7SJ9 - chains A and M of the 14 polymer chains in the assembly; structure by electron microscopy, 3.80 A resolution.

Chain A:
Molecule: Tubulin alpha-1B chain
Source organism: Homo sapiens
UniProt: P68363 (TBA1B_HUMAN); numbering as in UniProt; present here: 1-37, 43-451
Sequence (457 residues; row label = number of the first residue in the row; note: 2 numbers in that range are skipped by the numbering (no residue carries them; nothing is unmodelled there); a row labelled like 37A-37H holds insertion residues (37A, then the next letters in order)):
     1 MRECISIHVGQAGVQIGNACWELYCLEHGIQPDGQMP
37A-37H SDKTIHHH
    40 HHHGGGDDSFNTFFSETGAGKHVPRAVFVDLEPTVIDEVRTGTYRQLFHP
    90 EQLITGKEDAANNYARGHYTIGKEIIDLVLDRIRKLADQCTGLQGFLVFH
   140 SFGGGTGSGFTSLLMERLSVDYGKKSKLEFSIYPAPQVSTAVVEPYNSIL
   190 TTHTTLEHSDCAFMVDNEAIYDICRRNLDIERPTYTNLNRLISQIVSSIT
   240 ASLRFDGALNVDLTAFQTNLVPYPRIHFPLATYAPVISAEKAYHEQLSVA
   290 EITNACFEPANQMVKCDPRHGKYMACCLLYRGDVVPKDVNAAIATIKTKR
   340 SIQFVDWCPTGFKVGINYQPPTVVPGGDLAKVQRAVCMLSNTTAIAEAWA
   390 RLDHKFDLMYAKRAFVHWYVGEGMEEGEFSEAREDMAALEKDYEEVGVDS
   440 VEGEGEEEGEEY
Not modelled in the structure: 37A-37H, 43-46, 442-451
Construct notes: insertion (37F-37H, 40-42); engineered mutation Ala254 (Glu in P68363)
UniProt features mapped onto this chain:
  - motif: Met1 to Cys4 (MREC motif)
  - binding site (GTP): Gly10, Gln11, Ala12, Gln15, Glu71, Ala99, Ser140, Gly143, Gly144, Thr145, Gly146, Thr179, Glu183, Asn206, Tyr224, Asn228, Leu252
  - binding site (Mg(2+)): Glu71
  - site: Tyr451 (Involved in polymerization)
  - modified residue: Lys37C (N6,N6,N6-trimethyllysine), Ser48 (Phosphoserine), Ser232 (Phosphoserine), Tyr282 (3'-nitrotyrosine), Arg339 (Omega-N-methylarginine), Ser439 (Phosphoserine), Glu443 (5-glutamyl polyglutamate), Glu445 (5-glutamyl polyglutamate), Tyr451 (3'-nitrotyrosine)
  - cross-link (Glycyl lysine isopeptide (Lys-Gly)): Lys326 (interchain with G-Cter in ubiquitin), Lys370 (interchain with G-Cter in ubiquitin)
Residues lining bound ligands:
  - GTP (guanosine-5'-triphosphate), molecule 1: Gly10, Gln11, Ala12, Gln15, Asp69, Glu71, Asp98, Ala99, Ala100, Asn101, Ser140, Gly142, Gly143, Gly144, Thr145, Gly146, Ile171, Thr179, Glu183, Asn206, Tyr224, Leu227, Asn228
  - GTP, molecule 2: Ala247, Leu248, Asn249, Asp251
Reported in the primary citation:
  - mutagenesis - E254A: abolished catalytic activity on GTP
  - mutagenesis - E254A: increased binding to Microtubule-associated protein RP/EB family member 3 (chain M)

Chain M:
Molecule: Microtubule-associated protein RP/EB family member 3
Source organism: Homo sapiens
UniProt: Q9UPY8 (MARE3_HUMAN); residue numbers follow UniProt; this construct covers 1-281
Sequence (281 residues; each row starts with the number of its first residue):
     1 MAVNVYSTSVTSENLSRHDMLAWVNDSLHLNYTKIEQLCSGAAYCQFMDM
    51 LFPGCVHLRKVKFQAKLEHEYIHNFKVLQAAFKKMGVDKIIPVEKLVKGK
   101 FQDNFEFIQWFKKFFDANYDGKDYNPLLARQGQDVAPPPNPGDQIFNKSK
   151 KLIGTAVPQRTSPTGPKNMQTSGRLSNVAPPCILRKNPPSARNGGHETDA
   201 QILELNQQLVDLKLTVDGLEKERDFYFSKLRDIELICQEHESENSPVISG
   251 IIGILYATEEGFAPPEDDEIEEHQQEDQDEY
Not modelled in the structure: 132-281
UniProt features mapped onto this chain:
  - modified residue (Phosphoserine): Ser162, Ser176
  - mutagenesis: Tyr226 (Y226A: Loss of localization of CAMSAP2 stretches to the Golgi apparatus; when associated with A-234), Glu234 (E234A: Loss of localization of CAMSAP2 stretches to the Golgi apparatus; when associated with A-226)

How chain A and chain M interact:
Pairs across the interface (16; chain A residue first):
  Arg308(A) with Lys83(M), hydrogen bond (backbone-side chain)
  Lys336(A) with Lys76(M), hydrogen bond (backbone-side chain)
  Thr337(A) with Gln79(M), hydrogen bond (backbone-side chain); Glu94(M)
  Lys338(A) with Lys76(M), hydrogen bond (backbone-side chain); Gln79(M)
  Arg339(A) with Gln79(M); Asp88(M); Ile90(M)
  Ile341(A) with Lys76(M), hydrogen bond (backbone-side chain)
  Gln342(A) with Lys76(M), hydrogen bond (side chain-backbone); Gln79(M); Ala80(M)
  Asp345(A) with Lys60(M)
  Ser439(A) with Lys60(M)
  Glu441(A) with Arg59(M)
Interface residues without a listed pair, chain A (11 interface residues in all): His309
Interface residues without a listed pair, chain M (10 interface residues in all): Val93

In short:
The interface between chain A and chain M involves 11 residues on one side and 10 on the other; the contacts
include 6 hydrogen bonds. Polar pairs include Arg308(A)-Lys83(M), Lys336(A)-Lys76(M) and Thr337(A)-Gln79(M).
From the paper: E254A of chain A abolishes catalytic activity on GTP; E254A of chain A increases binding to
Microtubule-associated protein RP/EB family member 3 (chain M).
Here chain A is Tubulin alpha-1B chain and chain M is Microtubule-associated protein RP/EB family member 3,
both from Homo sapiens. Entry 7SJ9 (13pf E254A microtubule from recombinant human tubulin decorated with EB3)
was determined by electron microscopy (same publication as 7SJ7, 7SJ8 and 7SJA).
